9E12 - chains B and J of the 12 polymer chains in the assembly; structure by electron microscopy, 4.50 A resolution (low resolution: residue-level contacts below are approximate; hydrogen-bond / salt-bridge calls are withheld).

[Chain B]
Name: Cytoplasmic dynein 1 heavy chain 1
From: Homo sapiens
UniProtKB: Q14204 (DYHC1_HUMAN); residues 1-4646 here = UniProt positions 1-4646
Sequence (4646 residues; row label = number of the first residue in the row):
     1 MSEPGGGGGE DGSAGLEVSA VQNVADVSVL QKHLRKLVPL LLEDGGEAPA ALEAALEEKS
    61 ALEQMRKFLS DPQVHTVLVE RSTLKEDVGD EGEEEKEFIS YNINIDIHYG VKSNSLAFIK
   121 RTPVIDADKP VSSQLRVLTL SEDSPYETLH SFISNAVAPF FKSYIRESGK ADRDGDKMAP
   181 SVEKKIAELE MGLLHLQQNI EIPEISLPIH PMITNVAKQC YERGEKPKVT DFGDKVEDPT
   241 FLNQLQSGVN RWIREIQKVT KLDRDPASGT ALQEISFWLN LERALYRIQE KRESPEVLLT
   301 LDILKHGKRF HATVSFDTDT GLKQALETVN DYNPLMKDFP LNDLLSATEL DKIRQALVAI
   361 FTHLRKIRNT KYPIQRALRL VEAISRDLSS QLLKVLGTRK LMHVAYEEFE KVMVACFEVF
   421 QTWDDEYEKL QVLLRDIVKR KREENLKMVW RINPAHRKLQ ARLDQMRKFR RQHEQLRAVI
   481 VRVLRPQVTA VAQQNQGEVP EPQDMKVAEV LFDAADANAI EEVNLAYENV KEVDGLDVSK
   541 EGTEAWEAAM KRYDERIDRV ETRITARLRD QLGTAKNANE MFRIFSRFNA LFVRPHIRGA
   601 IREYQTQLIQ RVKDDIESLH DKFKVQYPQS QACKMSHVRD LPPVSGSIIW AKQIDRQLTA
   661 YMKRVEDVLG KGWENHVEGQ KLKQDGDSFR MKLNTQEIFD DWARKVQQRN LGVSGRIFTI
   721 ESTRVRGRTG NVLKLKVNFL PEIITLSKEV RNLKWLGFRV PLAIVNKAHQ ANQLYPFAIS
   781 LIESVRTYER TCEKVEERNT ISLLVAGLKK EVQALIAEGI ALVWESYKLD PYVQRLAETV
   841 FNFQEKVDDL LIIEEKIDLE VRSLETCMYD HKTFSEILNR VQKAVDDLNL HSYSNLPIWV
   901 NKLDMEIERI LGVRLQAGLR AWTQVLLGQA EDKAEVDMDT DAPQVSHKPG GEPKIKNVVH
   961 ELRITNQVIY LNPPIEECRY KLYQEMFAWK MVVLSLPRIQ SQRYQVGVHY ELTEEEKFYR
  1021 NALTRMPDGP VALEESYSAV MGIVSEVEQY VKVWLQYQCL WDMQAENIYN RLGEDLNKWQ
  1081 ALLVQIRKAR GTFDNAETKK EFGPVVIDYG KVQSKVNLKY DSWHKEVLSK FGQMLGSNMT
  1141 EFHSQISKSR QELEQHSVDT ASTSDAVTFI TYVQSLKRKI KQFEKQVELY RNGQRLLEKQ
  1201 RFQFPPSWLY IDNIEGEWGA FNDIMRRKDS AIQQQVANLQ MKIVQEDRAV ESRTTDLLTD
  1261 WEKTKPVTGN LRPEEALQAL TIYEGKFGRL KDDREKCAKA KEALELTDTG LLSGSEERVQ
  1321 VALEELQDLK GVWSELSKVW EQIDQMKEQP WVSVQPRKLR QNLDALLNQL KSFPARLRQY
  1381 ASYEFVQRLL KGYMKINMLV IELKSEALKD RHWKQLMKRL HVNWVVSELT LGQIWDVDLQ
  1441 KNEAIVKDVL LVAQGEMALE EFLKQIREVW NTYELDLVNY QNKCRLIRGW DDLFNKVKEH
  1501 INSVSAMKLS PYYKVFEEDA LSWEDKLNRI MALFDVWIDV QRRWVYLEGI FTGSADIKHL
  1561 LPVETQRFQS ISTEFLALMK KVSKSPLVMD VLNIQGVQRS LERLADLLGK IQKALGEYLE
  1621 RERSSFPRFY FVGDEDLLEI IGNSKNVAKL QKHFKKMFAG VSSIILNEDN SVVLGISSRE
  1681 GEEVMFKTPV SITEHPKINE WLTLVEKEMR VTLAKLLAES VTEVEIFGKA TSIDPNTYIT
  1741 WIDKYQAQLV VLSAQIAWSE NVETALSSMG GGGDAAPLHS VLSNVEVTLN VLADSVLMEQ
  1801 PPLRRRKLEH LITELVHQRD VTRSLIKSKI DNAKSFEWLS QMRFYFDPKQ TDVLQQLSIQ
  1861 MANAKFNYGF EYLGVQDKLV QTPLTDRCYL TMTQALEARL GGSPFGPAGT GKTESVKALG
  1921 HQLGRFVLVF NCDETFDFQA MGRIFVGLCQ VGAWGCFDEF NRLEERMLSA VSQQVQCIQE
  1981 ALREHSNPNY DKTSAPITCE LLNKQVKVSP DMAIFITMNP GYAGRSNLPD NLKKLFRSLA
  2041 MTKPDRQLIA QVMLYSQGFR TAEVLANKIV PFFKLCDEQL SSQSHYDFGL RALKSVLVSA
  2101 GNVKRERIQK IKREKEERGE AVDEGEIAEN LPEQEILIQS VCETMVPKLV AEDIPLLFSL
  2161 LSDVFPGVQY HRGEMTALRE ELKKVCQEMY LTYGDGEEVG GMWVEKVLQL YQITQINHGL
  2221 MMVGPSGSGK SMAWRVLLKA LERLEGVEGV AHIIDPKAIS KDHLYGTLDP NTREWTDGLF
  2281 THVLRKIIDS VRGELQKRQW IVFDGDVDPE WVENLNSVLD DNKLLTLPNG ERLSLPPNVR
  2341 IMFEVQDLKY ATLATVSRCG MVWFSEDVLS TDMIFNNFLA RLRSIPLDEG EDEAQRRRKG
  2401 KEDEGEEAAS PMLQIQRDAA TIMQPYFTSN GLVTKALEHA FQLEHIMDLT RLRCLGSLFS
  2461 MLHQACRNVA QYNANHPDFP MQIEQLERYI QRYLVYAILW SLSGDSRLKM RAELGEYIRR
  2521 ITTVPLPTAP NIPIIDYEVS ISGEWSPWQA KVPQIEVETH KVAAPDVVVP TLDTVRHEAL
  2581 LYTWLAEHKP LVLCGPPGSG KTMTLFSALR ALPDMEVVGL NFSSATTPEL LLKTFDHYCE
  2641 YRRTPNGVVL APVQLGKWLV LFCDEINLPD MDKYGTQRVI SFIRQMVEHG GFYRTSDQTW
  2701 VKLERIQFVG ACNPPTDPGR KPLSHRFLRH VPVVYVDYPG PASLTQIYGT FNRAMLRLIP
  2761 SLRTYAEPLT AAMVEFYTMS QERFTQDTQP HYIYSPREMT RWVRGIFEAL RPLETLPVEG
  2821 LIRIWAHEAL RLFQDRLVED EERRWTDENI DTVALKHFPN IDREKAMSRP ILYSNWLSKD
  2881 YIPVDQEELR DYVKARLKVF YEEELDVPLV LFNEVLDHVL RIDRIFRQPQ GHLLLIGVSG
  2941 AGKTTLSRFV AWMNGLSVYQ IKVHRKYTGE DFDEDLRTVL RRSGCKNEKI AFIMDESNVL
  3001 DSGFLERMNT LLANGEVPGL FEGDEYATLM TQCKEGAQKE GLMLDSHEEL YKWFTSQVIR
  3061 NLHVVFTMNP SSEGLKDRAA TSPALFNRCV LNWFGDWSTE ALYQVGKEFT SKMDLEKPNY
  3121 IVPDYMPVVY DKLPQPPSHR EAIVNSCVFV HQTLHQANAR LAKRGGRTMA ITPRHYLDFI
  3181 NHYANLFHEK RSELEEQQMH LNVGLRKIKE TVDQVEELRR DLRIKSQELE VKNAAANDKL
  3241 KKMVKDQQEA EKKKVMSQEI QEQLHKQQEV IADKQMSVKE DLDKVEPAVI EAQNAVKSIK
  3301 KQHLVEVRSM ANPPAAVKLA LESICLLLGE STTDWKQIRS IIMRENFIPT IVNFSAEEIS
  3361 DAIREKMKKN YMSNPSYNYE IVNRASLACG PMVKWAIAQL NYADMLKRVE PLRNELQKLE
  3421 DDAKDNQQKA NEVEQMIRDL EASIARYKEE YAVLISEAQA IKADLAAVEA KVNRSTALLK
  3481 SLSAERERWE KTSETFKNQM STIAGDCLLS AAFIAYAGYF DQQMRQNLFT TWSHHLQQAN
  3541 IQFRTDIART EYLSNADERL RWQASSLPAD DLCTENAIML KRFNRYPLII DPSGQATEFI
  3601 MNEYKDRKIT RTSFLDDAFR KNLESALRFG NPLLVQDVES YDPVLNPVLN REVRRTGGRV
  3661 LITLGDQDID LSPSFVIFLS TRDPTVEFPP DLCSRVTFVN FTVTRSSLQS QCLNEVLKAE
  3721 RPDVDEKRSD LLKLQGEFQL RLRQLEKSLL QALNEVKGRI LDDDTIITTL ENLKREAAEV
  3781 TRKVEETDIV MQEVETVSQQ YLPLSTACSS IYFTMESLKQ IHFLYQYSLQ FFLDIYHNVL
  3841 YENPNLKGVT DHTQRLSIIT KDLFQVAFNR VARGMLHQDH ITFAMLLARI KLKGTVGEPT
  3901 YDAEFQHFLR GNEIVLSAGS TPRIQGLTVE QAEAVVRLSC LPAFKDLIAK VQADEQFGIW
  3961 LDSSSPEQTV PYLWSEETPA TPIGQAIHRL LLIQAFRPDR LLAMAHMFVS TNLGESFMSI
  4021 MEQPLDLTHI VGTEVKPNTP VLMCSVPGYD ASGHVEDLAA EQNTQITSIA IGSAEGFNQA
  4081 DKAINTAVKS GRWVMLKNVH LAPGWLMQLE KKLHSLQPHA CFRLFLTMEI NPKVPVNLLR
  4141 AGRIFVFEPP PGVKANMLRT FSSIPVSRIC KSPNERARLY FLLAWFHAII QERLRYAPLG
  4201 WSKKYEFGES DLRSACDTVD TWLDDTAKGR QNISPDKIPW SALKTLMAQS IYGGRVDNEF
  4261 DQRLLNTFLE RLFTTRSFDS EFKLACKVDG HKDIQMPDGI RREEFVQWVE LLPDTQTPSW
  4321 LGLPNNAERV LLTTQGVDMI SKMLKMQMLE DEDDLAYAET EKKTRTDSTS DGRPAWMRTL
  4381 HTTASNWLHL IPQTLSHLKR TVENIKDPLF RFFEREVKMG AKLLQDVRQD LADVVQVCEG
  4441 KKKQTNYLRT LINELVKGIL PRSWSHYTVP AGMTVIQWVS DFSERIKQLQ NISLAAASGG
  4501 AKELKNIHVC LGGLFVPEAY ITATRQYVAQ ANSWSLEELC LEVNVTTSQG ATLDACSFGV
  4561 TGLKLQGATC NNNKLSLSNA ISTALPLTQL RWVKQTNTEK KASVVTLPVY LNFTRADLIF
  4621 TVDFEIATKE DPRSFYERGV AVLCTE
Not modelled in the structure: 1-19, 489-511, 928-952, 1002-1012, 2390-2409, 4348-4373, 4646
Curated features (UniProtKB/Swiss-Prot):
  - binding site (ATP): G1906 to T1913, G2224 to S2231, G2595 to T2602, G2937 to T2944
  - modified residue: S2 (N-acetylserine), S70 (Phosphoserine), K1125 (N6-acetyllysine), S1230 (Phosphoserine), K3480 (N6-acetyllysine), S4162 (Phosphoserine), K4283 (N6-acetyllysine), T4366 (Phosphothreonine), S4368 (Phosphoserine)
  - natural variant: E94 (E94K: Found in a patient with spinal muscular atrophy; uncertain significance), K129 (K129I: In CDCBM13), R264 (R264L: In SMALED1), H306 (H306R: In CMT2O and SMALED1), I584 (I584L: In SMALED1), R598 (R598C: In CMT2O and SMALED1), T659 to M662 (deletion: In CDCBM13), K671 (K671E: In SMALED1), P776 (P776L: In SMALED1), Y970 (Y970C: In SMALED1), G1132 (G1132E: In SMALED1), Q1194 (Q1194R: In CMT2O), 9 further natural variant entries in UniProt
Bound ions: Mg2+ site 1: T1913 (together with ADP); Mg2+ site 2: S2231, E2344 (together with ATP)
Ligand contacts:
  - ADP (adenosine-5'-diphosphate), molecule 1: L1879, V1880, T1882, T1885, P1907, A1908, G1909, T1910, G1911, K1912, T1913, E1914, T2017, I2049, M2053, L2090, R2091, K2094, D2320, D2321, R2358
  - ADP, molecule 2: V2567, V2568, V2569, T2571, T2574, P2596, P2597, G2598, S2599, G2600, K2601, T2602, M2603, P2739, I2747, Y2748, F2751, P2796, R2797, T2800
  - ADP, molecule 3: V2907, P2908, L2909, V2910, F2912, V2915, V2938, S2939, G2940, A2941, G2942, K2943, T2944, T2945, W3097, R3174, L3177, N3650, R3695
  - ATP (adenosine-5'-triphosphate): L2191, T2192, W2203, P2225, S2226, G2227, S2228, G2229, K2230, S2231, M2232, E2344, L2369, M2373, I2374, N2377, L2452, R2684, E2688, R2726, R2729

[Chain J]
Name: Dynein light chain 1, cytoplasmic
From: Homo sapiens
UniProtKB: P63167 (DYL1_HUMAN); numbering as in UniProt (aligned over 1-89)
Sequence (89 residues; numbered 1 to 89; the number before each row is that of its first residue):
     1 MCDRKAVIKN ADMSEEMQQD SVECATQALE KYNIEKDIAA HIKKEFDKKY NPTWHCIVGR
    61 NFGSYVTHET KHFIYFYLGQ VAILLFKSG

[Interface between chain B and chain J]
Residue-residue contacts (24):
  I1146(B) - D12(J)
  S1147(B) - K71(J)
  R1150(B) - T70(J)
  F1202(B) - K5(J)
  Q1203(B) - K5(J)
  F1204(B) - K5(J)
  P1206(B) - E15(J)
  P1206(B) - Q19(J)
  S1207(B) - E15(J)
  W1208(B) - E15(J)
  L1209(B) - E15(J)
  L1209(B) - Q18(J)
  Y1210(B) - A6(J)
  Y1210(B) - I8(J)
  D1212(B) - K9(J)
  D1212(B) - N10(J)
  N1213(B) - I8(J)
  N1213(B) - K9(J)
  N1213(B) - N10(J)
  N1213(B) - A11(J)
  N1213(B) - Q18(J)
  G1216(B) - N10(J)
  E1217(B) - A11(J)
  E1217(B) - D12(J)
Interface residues without a listed pair, chain B (16 interface residues in all): H1143
Interface residues without a listed pair, chain J (15 interface residues in all): V7, M13, Y75

[Summary]
16 residues of chain B and 15 residues of chain J are in contact. Chain B binds 3 copies of ADP and ATP. The
Mg2+ site 2 is built by S2231(B) and E2344(B). Curated annotation (UniProt) lists 32 ATP-binding residues on
chain B.
Here chain B is Cytoplasmic dynein 1 heavy chain 1 and chain J is Dynein light chain 1, cytoplasmic, both from
Homo sapiens. Entry 9E12 (Full-length human dynein-1 in phi comformation under Lis1 condition) was determined
by electron microscopy, deposited together with 9E0Z, 9E10, 9E11, 9E13 and 9E14.
